PDB entry 3TJY | X-ray diffraction, 1.70 A resolution | chain A

== Chain A ==
Protein: Effector protein hopAB3
Source organism: Pseudomonas syringae pv. maculicola
Notes: fragment: HopPmaL
UniProt: Q8RP04 (HPAB3_PSEYM); residue numbers follow UniProt; this construct covers 140-233
Sequence (94 residues; each row starts with the number of its first residue):
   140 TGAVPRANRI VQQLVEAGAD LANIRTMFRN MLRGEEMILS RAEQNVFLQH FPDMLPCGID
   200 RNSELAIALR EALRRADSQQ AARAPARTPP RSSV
Not modelled in the structure: 218-233
Modified residues: Mse166, Mse170, Mse176, Mse193 (selenomethionine; parent Met)
Cystine bridges: Cys196 forms a disulfide with the same residue of a neighbouring copy of this chain

== Summary ==
Chain A is Effector protein hopAB3 (Pseudomonas syringae pv. maculicola); the structure, Structure of the
Pto-binding domain of HopPmaL generated by limited chymotrypsin digestion, was determined by X-ray
diffraction, deposited together with 3SVI.
